7Z8S - chains D and E of the 4 polymer chains in the assembly; structure by electron microscopy, 3.90 A resolution.

[Chain D]
Molecule: Putative tata-box binding protein
From: Chaetomium thermophilum
UniProt: G0SAL6 (G0SAL6_CHATD); residues 1-255 here = UniProt positions 1-255
Sequence (276 residues; row label = number of the first residue in the row; numbers below 1 keep their minus sign (Met-20 is residue -20)):
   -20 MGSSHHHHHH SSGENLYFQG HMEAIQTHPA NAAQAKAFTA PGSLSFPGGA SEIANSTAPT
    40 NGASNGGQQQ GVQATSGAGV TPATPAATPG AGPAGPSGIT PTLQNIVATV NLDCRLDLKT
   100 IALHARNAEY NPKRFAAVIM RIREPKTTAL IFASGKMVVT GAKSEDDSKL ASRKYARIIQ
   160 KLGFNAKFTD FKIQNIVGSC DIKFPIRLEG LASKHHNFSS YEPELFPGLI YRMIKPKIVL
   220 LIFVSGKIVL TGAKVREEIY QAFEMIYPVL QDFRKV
Disordered / not traced: -20 to 75, 254-255
Sequence notes: initiating methionine (-20); expression tag (-19 to 0)

[Chain E]
Molecule: Helicase-like protein
From: Chaetomium thermophilum
UniProt: G0S6C0 (G0S6C0_CHATD); residues 1-1886 here = UniProt positions 1-1886
Sequence (1897 residues; row label = number of the first residue in the row):
     1 MATRLDRLVT ILETGSTRLI RDTAVNQLAD WQKQHPEELF NLLSRVVPYL RHKDWETRTT
    61 AAKAIGKIIE NAPLYDPNAG QDEAAPEPTN GSFEVKKEEE KDVLEQDNFF RLESLDVATI
   121 VKYGRPLLRG GPVDYNLAAL DPQKRLAHLK KTLNGRLGLL GRVFEDEEMP VEQIASPITP
   181 NDAAGANGVG RQDGASNDNQ SQAIDESKMS ARQLNVLKRK RKREAQKAAQ GKSGFGDLSL
   241 RRSTTAGSDA FGEDTPMPDA DSKKNKLAEY FSLDRPENTE EDTKIVSEFK GPVLPIKSEI
   301 EADDSLEGAE WPFERLCEFL KVDLFDPQWE TRHGAAMGLR EVIRVHGAGA GRRRGKTRKE
   361 NNDLNRQWLD DLAYRLLCVL MLDKFTDYSS DTSVAPIRET VGQTLGAVLR HISVESVHAI
   421 YRLLYCMVTQ EDLPSEQNMW AVCHGGMVGL RYVVAVRKDL LLQDGDMIDG VVRCVMQGLG
   481 DIDDDVRSVS AATLIPMAKE FVMMRRSALD SLINIVWESL SNLGDDLSAS TGKIMDLLAT
   541 LCSFPEVLEA MKVSASQDEE RSFTLLVPRL YPFLRHTITS VRLAVLKALM TFANLGGETS
   601 QGWLNGRILR LIFQNIIVER DQDTLNMSLE LWTTLVRRLA ARDPAILADE FEAHAEPMMQ
   661 LALHPIGVPR HPIPMNPALF QKPSGGTYSL PGASQTNSRR SSPPEGERAT KRRRKSTKAE
   721 DVAPSTHTHD VDGHMIQGEV DLVGVDVLIR SRISAAKAMG LIMSFIPTPR LASYDTAVLQ
   781 ALSSPYASTQ LAAAMVIDEY AKNCSTPEVA SRFIEPLQKI IDLERPSHYR DLVTYVQRVR
   841 SASQQLINLF RDHGKVSQGK LPTLAVVVQG EPEAGPGAFS IANAEKVVNE DFERLKRLMA
   901 PGQRLIALPQ LNEAREQTVE VIEEAKAAKE ARDARIKAAA ACALVAMKVL PKKPSPLIKA
   961 IMDSIKTEEN QELQSRSAAT IARLVQLFTE SGRRGPAEKV VANLVKFSCV EVAETPEFPI
  1021 HAHKTNVILS MQKEEDRVDH PDAVKYAREA KAARITRRGA KEALEILSKN FGAELLERVP
  1081 TLRTFMEEPL VRAFSGDLPP EARDPENAFG QEIVDAMSVI RTMTPTLHPA LHPFVMQQVP
  1141 LVIKALRSDL SVFRYMAAKC MATICSVITV DGMTALVEKV LPSINNPLDL SFRQGAIEVI
  1201 YHLIAVMGDA ILPYVIFLIV PVLGRMSDSD NQIRLIATTS FATLVKLVPL EAGIPDPPGL
  1261 SEELLKGRDR ERTFIAQLLD PKKIEPFKIP VAIKAELRSY QQEGVNWLAF LNKYHLHGIL
  1321 CDDMGLGKTL QTICIVASDH HQRAEEFART GAPEVRKLPS LIICPPTLSG HWQQEIKTYA
  1381 PFLTVTAYVG SPAERRAMKD SLDKTDIVIT SYDVCRNDID VIEKYNWNYC VLDEGHLIKN
  1441 PKAKITLAVK RLTSNHRLIL TGTPIQNNVL ELWSLFDFLM PGFLGAEKVF LDRFAKPIAN
  1501 SRYSKASSKE QEAGALAIEA LHKQVLPFLL RRLKEEVLND LPPKILQNYY CDLSDLQRKL
  1561 FEDFTKREGK KITETAGRDD KEAKQHIFQA LQYMRKLCNS PALVMKPGHK AYEDTQKYLA
  1621 KHGTTLEDPI HAPKLGALRD LLVDCGIGVE GQESSDPLYT PIKPHRALIF CQMKEMLDMV
  1681 QNTVLKQMLP SVSYLRLDGS VEANKRQDIV NKFNSDPSYD VLLLTTSVGG LGLNLTGADT
  1741 VIFVEHDWNP QKDLQAMDRA HRIGQKKVVN VYRIITRGTL EEKILSLQRF KIDVASTVVN
  1801 QQNAGLATMD TDQILDLFNL GESGPSLITD NKESIEGREE DMVDIETGDV RRPGKKAAWL
  1861 EGLGELWDNA QYEESFDLDG FLKTMQAAAW SHPQFEK
Disordered / not traced: 1, 80-309, 430-443, 687-730, 1568-1585, 1600-1629, 1651-1663, 1818-1839, 1887-1897
Sequence notes: expression tag (1887-1897)

[Interface between chain D and chain E]
Contacting residue pairs (59; chain D residue first):
  Gly77(D) - Arg838(E)  hydrogen bond (backbone-side chain)
  Thr79(D) - Arg670(E)
  Asn84(D) - Glu1846(E)  hydrogen bond
  Val86(D) - Glu1846(E)
  Leu102(D) - Phe385(E)
  His103(D) - Lys384(E)
  His103(D) - Phe385(E)
  His103(D) - Thr386(E)  hydrogen bond (backbone-backbone)
  Ala104(D) - Thr386(E)
  Arg105(D) - Trp329(E)
  Arg105(D) - Thr386(E)  hydrogen bond (backbone-backbone)
  Arg105(D) - Trp1867(E)
  Arg105(D) - Gln1871(E)
  Arg105(D) - Tyr1872(E)  hydrogen bond
  Asn106(D) - Ser389(E)
  Glu108(D) - Leu1863(E)
  Asn110(D) - Glu1861(E)  hydrogen bond
  Arg113(D) - Glu1861(E)
  Phe114(D) - Ala1858(E)  hydrophobic
  Ile118(D) - Leu1863(E)  hydrophobic
  Arg120(D) - Leu1863(E)  hydrogen bond (side chain-backbone)
  Ile121(D) - Ser389(E)
  Arg122(D) - Ser389(E)  hydrogen bond
  Arg122(D) - Ser390(E)
  Arg122(D) - Leu1866(E)
  Arg122(D) - Trp1867(E)  hydrogen bond (side chain-backbone)
  Glu123(D) - Thr579(E)  hydrogen bond
  Thr127(D) - Trp1859(E)
  Ser143(D) - Leu742(E)
  Arg152(D) - Asp526(E)  salt bridge
  Arg152(D) - Leu527(E)
  Lys153(D) - Leu527(E)
  Arg156(D) - Asp484(E)  salt bridge
  Arg156(D) - Asp525(E)  salt bridge
  Arg156(D) - Leu527(E)  hydrogen bond (side chain-backbone)
  Lys160(D) - Tyr388(E)
  Lys160(D) - Asp483(E)  salt bridge
  Lys160(D) - Asp484(E)  salt bridge
  Leu161(D) - Tyr388(E)  hydrophobic
  Asn174(D) - Asp1844(E)  hydrogen bond
  Asn174(D) - Val1850(E)
  Ser178(D) - Met1842(E)
  Lys182(D) - Glu920(E)  salt bridge
  Leu204(D) - Arg1852(E)
  Val218(D) - Val1850(E)  hydrophobic
  Leu220(D) - Arg1852(E)
  Phe222(D) - Asp1841(E)
  Lys226(D) - Asp1841(E)
  Thr230(D) - Asp1844(E)
  Arg235(D) - Asp741(E)
  Arg235(D) - Leu742(E)
  Glu236(D) - Arg670(E)  salt bridge
  Tyr239(D) - Arg670(E)
  Tyr239(D) - Asp741(E)
  Glu243(D) - Arg670(E)  salt bridge
  Tyr246(D) - Gln917(E)  hydrogen bond
  Tyr246(D) - Glu920(E)
  Gln250(D) - Glu913(E)  hydrogen bond
  Gln250(D) - Gln917(E)  hydrogen bond
Interface residues without a listed pair, chain D (52 interface residues in all): Ser76, Ile78, Leu129, Phe131, Val137, Thr139, Asp145, Ile157, Val176, Phe205, Val228, Gly231
Interface residues without a listed pair, chain E (44 interface residues in all): Trp55, Asp387, Asp485, Ile578, Val731, Thr1847, Arg1851, Pro1853, Ala1857, Asn1869

[Summary]
Chain D and chain E form an interface of 52 and 44 residues respectively, with 15 hydrogen bonds and 8 salt
bridges. Among the polar pairs are Arg152(D)-Asp526(E), Arg156(D)-Asp484(E) and Arg156(D)-Asp525(E).
Chain D is Putative tata-box binding protein and chain E is Helicase-like protein, both from Chaetomium
thermophilum; the structure, Mot1:TBP:DNA - post hydrolysis state, was determined by electron microscopy (same
publication as 7ZKE, 7ZB5 and 7Z7N).
